9JTS - chains A and I of the 10 polymer chains in the assembly; structure by electron microscopy, 3.36 A resolution.

# Chain A
Protein: V(D)J recombination-activating protein 1
Source organism: Mus musculus
Notes: EC 3.1.-.-, 2.3.2.27
Reference sequence: P15919 (RAG1_MOUSE); numbering as in UniProt (aligned over 1-1040)
Amino-acid sequence (1040 residues; each row starts with the number of its first residue):
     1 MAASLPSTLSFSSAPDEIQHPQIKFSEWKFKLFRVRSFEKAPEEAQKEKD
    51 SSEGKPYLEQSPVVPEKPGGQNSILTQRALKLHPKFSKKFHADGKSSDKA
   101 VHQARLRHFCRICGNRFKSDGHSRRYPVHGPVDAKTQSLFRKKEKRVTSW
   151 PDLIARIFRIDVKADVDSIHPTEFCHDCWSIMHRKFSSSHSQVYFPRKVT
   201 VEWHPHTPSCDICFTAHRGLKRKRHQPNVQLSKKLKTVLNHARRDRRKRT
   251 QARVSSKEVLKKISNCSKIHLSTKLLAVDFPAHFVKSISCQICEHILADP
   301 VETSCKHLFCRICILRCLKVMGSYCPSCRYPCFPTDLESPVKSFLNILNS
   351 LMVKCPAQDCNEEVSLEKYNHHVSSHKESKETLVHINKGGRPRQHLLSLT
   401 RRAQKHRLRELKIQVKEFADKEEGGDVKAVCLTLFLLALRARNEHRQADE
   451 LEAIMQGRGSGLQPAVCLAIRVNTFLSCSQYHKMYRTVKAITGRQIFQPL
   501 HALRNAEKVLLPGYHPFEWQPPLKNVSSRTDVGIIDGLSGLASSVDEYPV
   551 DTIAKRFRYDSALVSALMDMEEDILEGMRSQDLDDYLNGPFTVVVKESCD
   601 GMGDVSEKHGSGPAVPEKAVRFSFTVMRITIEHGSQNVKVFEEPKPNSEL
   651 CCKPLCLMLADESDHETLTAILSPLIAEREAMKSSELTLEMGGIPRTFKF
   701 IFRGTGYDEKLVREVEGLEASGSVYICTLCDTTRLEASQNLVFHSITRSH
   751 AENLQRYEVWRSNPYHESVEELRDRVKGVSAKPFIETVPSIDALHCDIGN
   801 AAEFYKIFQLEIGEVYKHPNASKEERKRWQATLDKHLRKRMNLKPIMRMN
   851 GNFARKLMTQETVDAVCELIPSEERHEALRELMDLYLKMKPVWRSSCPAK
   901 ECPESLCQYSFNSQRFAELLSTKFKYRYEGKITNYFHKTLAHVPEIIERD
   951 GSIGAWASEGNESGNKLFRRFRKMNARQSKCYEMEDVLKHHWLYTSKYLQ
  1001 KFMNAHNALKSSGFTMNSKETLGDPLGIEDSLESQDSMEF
Not modelled in the structure: 1-390, 1009-1040
Bound ions: Ca2+: Asp600 (shared with 1 residue of chain F); Zn2+: Cys727, Cys730, His937, His942
Swiss-Prot annotation at these positions:
  - zinc finger: Cys290 to Arg329 (RING-type), Leu351 to Lys380 (RAG1-type)
  - DNA-binding region: Gly389 to Gln456 (NBD)
  - binding site (Zn(2+)): Cys266, His270, Cys290, Cys293, His295, Cys305, His307, Cys310, Cys313, Cys325, Cys328, Cys355, Cys360, His372, His376
  - binding site (a divalent metal cation): Asp600, Asp708, Glu962
  - site: Trp893 (Essential for DNA hairpin formation, participates in base-stacking interactions near the cleavage site)
  - cross-link: Lys233 (Glycyl lysine isopeptide (Lys-Gly) (interchain with G-Cter in ubiquitin))
  - mutagenesis: Lys233 (K233M: Abolishes autoubiquitination), His307 (H307A: Displays lower E3 ligase activity and affects the joining step of V(D)J recombination), Cys325 (C325G: Loss of E3 ligase activity and affects the joining step of V(D)J recombination), Arg391 (R391A: Defects in converting nicked products to hairpins; R391L: Impairs DNA-binding and hairpin formation while maintaining some nicking activity), Arg393 (R393A: Impairs DNA-binding and hairpin formation while maintaining some nicking activity), Arg401 (R401A: Allows robust hairpin activity), Arg402 (R402A: Defects in converting nicked products to hairpins), Lys405 (K405A: Reduced hairpin activity), His406 (H406A: Allows robust hairpin activity), Arg407 (R407A: Impairs DNA-binding and reduces hairpin formation without affecting nicking activity), Asn443 (N443A: Impairs DNA-binding; when associated with A-445), His445 (H445A: Impairs DNA-binding; when associated with A-443), 23 further mutagenesis entries in UniProt

# Chain I
Molecule: 13-nt DNA strand
Sequence (13 nucleotides; row label = number of the first residue in the row):
     4 TGGATCTGGCCTG

# Interface between chain A and chain I
Pairs across the interface (19):
  Glu709(A) - DT15(I)  phosphate contact
  Glu709(A) - DG16(I)  phosphate contact
  Ser721(A) - DT15(I)  sugar contact
  Arg734(A) - DC14(I)  sugar contact
  His795(A) - DG16(I)  phosphate contact
  Glu803(A) - DC14(I)  phosphate contact
  Lys806(A) - DC14(I)  salt bridge to the phosphate
  Lys823(A) - DG11(I)  sugar contact
  Lys823(A) - DG12(I)  salt bridge to the phosphate
  Arg848(A) - DG16(I)  base contact
  Arg927(A) - DC14(I)  salt bridge to the phosphate
  Lys931(A) - DC13(I)  salt bridge to the phosphate
  Ile932(A) - DC14(I)  phosphate contact
  Thr933(A) - DC14(I)  phosphate contact
  Thr933(A) - DT15(I)  phosphate contact
  Asn934(A) - DC14(I)  phosphate contact
  Asn934(A) - DT15(I)  phosphate contact
  Tyr935(A) - DT15(I)  hydrogen bond to the phosphate
  Tyr935(A) - DG16(I)  hydrogen bond to the phosphate
Interface residues without a listed pair, chain A (15 interface residues in all): Asp708

# In short
Chain A and chain I form an interface of 15 and 6 residues respectively, with 2 hydrogen bonds and 4 salt
bridges. Polar pairs include Tyr935(A)-DT15(I), Tyr935(A)-DG16(I) and Lys806(A)-DC14(I).
Chain A is V(D)J recombination-activating protein 1 (Mus musculus) and chain I is a 13-nt DNA strand; the
structure, CryoEM structure of mouse RAG SEC-1DNA (12RSS side), was determined by electron microscopy,
deposited together with 9JPU, 9JPX, 9JQN and 9JTU.
